PDB entry 2PS7 | X-ray diffraction, 2.35 A resolution | chains A and B

Chain A (and B):
Protein: Trichodiene synthase
Source organism: Fusarium sporotrichioides
Notes: EC 4.2.3.6; chain B of this document is another copy of the same molecule, construct and numbering; everything in this record applies to it too
UniProt: P13513 (TRI5_FUSSP); residues 1-374 here = UniProt positions 1-374
Sequence (374 residues; row label = number of the first residue in the row):
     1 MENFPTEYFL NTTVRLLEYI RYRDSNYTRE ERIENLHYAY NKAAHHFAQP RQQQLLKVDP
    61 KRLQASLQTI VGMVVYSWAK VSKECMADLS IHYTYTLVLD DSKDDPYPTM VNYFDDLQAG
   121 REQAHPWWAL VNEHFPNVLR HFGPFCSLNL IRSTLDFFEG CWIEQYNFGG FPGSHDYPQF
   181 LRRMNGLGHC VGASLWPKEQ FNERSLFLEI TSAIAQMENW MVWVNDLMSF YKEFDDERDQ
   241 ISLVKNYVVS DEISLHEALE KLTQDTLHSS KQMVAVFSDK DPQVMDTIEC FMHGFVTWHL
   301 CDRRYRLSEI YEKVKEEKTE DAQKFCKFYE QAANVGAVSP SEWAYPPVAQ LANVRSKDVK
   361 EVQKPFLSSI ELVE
Unresolved in the structure: 355-374 (chain B: 1-4, 355-374)
Construct notes: engineered mutation Phe295 (Tyr in P13513)
Ion coordination: Mg2+: Asp239, Ile241
Reported in the primary citation:
  - mutagenesis - Y295F: unchanged catalytic activity
  - conformationally variable residues (order/disorder transition): Pro5 to Thr28, Leu307 to Tyr329
  - Mg2+ coordination: Asp100, Glu164
  - mutagenesis - S229T (708-fold): decreased catalytic activity
  - mutagenesis - S229T: decreased stability

How chain A and chain B interact:
Contacting residue pairs (103):
  Asp105(A) with Arg204(B), salt bridge
  Tyr107(A) with Pro144(B), hydrophobic; Glu203(B); Arg204(B)
  Met110(A) with Pro144(B)
  Val111(A) with Pro144(B)
  Tyr113(A) with Ile151(B), hydrophobic
  Phe114(A) with Asn132(B); Phe135(B), hydrophobic; Pro136(B), hydrophobic; Leu139(B), hydrophobic; Ile151(B), hydrophobic
  Asp115(A) with Pro136(B)
  Leu117(A) with Leu117(B)
  Gln118(A) with Gly120(B); Asn132(B); Glu133(B)
  Gly120(A) with Gln118(B); Gly120(B)
  Asn132(A) with Phe114(B); Gln118(B)
  Glu133(A) with Gln118(B)
  Phe135(A) with Phe114(B), hydrophobic
  Pro136(A) with Phe114(B), hydrophobic
  Leu139(A) with Phe114(B), hydrophobic
  Pro144(A) with Tyr107(B), hydrophobic; Met110(B); Trp162(B)
  Phe145(A) with Glu159(B); Trp162(B); Ile163(B), hydrophobic
  Leu148(A) with Met110(B), hydrophobic; Leu155(B), hydrophobic; Glu159(B); Trp162(B), hydrophobic
  Asn149(A) with Glu159(B), hydrogen bond
  Ile151(A) with Tyr113(B), hydrophobic; Phe114(B), hydrophobic
  Arg152(A) with Leu155(B); Asp156(B), salt bridge; Glu159(B), salt bridge; Met184(B)
  Leu155(A) with Leu148(B), hydrophobic; Arg152(B)
  Asp156(A) with Arg152(B), salt bridge
  Glu159(A) with Phe145(B); Leu148(B); Asn149(B), hydrogen bond; Arg152(B), salt bridge
  Trp162(A) with Pro144(B); Phe145(B); Leu148(B), hydrophobic; Phe207(B)
  Ile163(A) with Phe145(B), hydrophobic; Phe207(B), hydrophobic; Thr211(B)
  Tyr166(A) with Phe207(B); Leu208(B), hydrophobic
  Phe168(A) with Leu208(B), hydrophobic; Ser212(B)
  Phe171(A) with Leu208(B); Ser212(B); Lys280(B)
  Pro172(A) with Val276(B)
  Gly173(A) with Gln272(B), hydrogen bond (backbone-side chain); Val276(B)
  Ser174(A) with Gln216(B), hydrogen bond; Val276(B)
  His175(A) with His268(B); Gln272(B), hydrogen bond
  Asp176(A) with Ala215(B); Gln216(B); Asn219(B), hydrogen bond
  Phe180(A) with His189(B); Thr211(B); Ala215(B), hydrophobic
  Arg183(A) with Arg183(B)
  Met184(A) with Arg152(B); His189(B)
  His189(A) with Phe180(B); Met184(B)
  Glu203(A) with Tyr107(B)
  Arg204(A) with Asp105(B), salt bridge; Tyr107(B)
  Phe207(A) with Trp162(B); Ile163(B), hydrophobic; Tyr166(B)
  Leu208(A) with Tyr166(B), hydrophobic; Phe168(B), hydrophobic; Phe171(B)
  Thr211(A) with Ile163(B); Phe180(B)
  Ser212(A) with Phe168(B); Phe171(B)
  Ala215(A) with Asp176(B); Phe180(B), hydrophobic
  Gln216(A) with Ser174(B), hydrogen bond
  Asn219(A) with Asp176(B), hydrogen bond
  Gln272(A) with Gly173(B), hydrogen bond (side chain-backbone); His175(B), hydrogen bond
  Val276(A) with Gly173(B); Ser174(B)
  Lys280(A) with Phe171(B)
Interface residues without a listed pair, chain A (58 interface residues in all): Pro108, Ala119, Phe158, Tyr177, Glu209, Ile214, Glu218, Ser269
Interface residues without a listed pair, chain B (57 interface residues in all): Val111, Asp115, Ala119, Phe158, Pro172, Tyr177, Glu209, Ile214, Glu218

Overview:
The interface between chain A and chain B involves 58 residues on one side and 57 on the other, with 10
hydrogen bonds and 6 salt bridges. Polar contacts include Asp105(A)-Arg204(B), Arg152(A)-Asp156(B) and
Arg152(A)-Glu159(B). The paper reports that S229T of chain A reduces catalytic activity; Mg2+ coordination by
Asp100(A) and Glu164(A).
Both chains are Trichodiene synthase (Fusarium sporotrichioides). Entry 2PS7 (Y295F trichodiene synthase) was
determined by X-ray diffraction (same publication as 2PS4, 2PS5 and 2PS6).
